PDB entry 3C9M | X-ray diffraction, 3.40 A resolution | chain A

# Chain A
Molecule: Rhodopsin
Source organism: Bos taurus
Reference sequence: P02699 (OPSD_BOVIN); numbering as in UniProt (aligned over 1-348)
Sequence (348 residues; numbered 1 to 348; the number before each row is that of its first residue):
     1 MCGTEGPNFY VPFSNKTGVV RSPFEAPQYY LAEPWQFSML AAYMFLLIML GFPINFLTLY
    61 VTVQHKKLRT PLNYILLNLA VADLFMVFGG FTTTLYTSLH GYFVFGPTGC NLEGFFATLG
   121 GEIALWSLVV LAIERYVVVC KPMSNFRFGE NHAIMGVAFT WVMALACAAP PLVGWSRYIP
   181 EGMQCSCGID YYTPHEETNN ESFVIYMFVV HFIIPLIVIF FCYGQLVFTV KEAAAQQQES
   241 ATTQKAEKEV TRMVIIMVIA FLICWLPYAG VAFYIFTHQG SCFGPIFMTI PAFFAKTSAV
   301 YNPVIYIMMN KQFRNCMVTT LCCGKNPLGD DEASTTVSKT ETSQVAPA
Unresolved in the structure: 328-348
Construct notes: engineered mutation C2 (Asn in P02699), C282 (Asp in P02699)
Curated features (UniProtKB/Swiss-Prot):
  - region: D330 to A348 (Interaction with SAG)
  - motif: E134 to Y136 ('Ionic lock' involved in activated form stabilization)
  - binding site (Zn(2+)): E201, Q279
  - site: E113 (Plays an important role in the conformation switch to the active conformation)
  - modified residue: M1 (N-acetylmethionine), K296 (N6-(retinylidene)lysine), S334 (Phosphoserine), T335 (Phosphothreonine), T336 (Phosphothreonine), S338 (Phosphoserine), T340 (Phosphothreonine), T342 (Phosphothreonine), S343 (Phosphoserine)
  - lipidation (S-palmitoyl cysteine): C322, C323
  - glycosylation: N15 (N-linked (GlcNAc...) asparagine)
  - mutagenesis: N15 (N15D: Normal light absorption; when associated with C-2 and C-282), G90 (G90D: Increased thermal stability and decreased retinal uptake. Decreases stability of the inactive conformation), T94 (T94I: Stabilizes the activated conformation and hinders hydrolysis of the covalent bond that retains all-trans-retinol), E113 (E113Q: Causes shift to the activated conformation), M257 (M257Y: Causes shift to the activated conformation)
Cystine bridges: C2-C282, C110-C187
Covalent attachments: N-acetylglucosamine (NAG) linked to N15; retinal (RET) linked to K296
Small-molecule neighbours:
  - acetyl group (ACE): M1, C2, S14, K16
  - retinal (RET): E113, G114, A117, T118, G121, E122, E181, S186, C187, G188, I189, Y191, M207, H211, F212, F261, W265, Y268, A269, A292

# Summary
Ligands of chain A: acetyl group. N-acetylglucosamine is covalently linked to N15. Retinal is covalently
linked to K296. Curated annotation (UniProt) lists Zn2+-binding residues E201 and Q279 and 5 mutagenesis
sites.
Chain A is Rhodopsin (Bos taurus); the structure, Structure of a mutant bovine rhodopsin in hexagonal crystal
form, was determined by X-ray diffraction (same publication as 3C9L).
